5ZEP - chains R and A of the 58 polymer chains in the assembly; structure by electron microscopy, 3.40 A resolution.

Chain R:
Name: 50S ribosomal protein L20
From: Mycobacterium smegmatis str. MC2 155
UniProtKB: A0QYU6 (RL20_MYCS2); residue numbers follow UniProt; this construct covers 1-129
Amino-acid sequence (129 residues; each row starts with the number of its first residue):
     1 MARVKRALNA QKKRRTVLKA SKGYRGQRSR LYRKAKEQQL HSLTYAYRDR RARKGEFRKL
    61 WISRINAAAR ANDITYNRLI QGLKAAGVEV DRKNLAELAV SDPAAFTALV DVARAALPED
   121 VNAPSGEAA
Disordered / not traced: 1, 126-129

Chain A:
Molecule: 23S rRNA
From: Mycobacterium smegmatis str. MC2 155
Sequence (3120 nucleotides; row label = number of the first residue in the row):
     1 UAAGUGUUUA AGGGCGCAUG GUGGAUGCCU UGGCACUGGG AGCCGAUGAA GGACGUAGGA
    61 GGCUGCGAUA AGCCUCGGGG AGCUGUCAAC CGAGCGUUGA UCCGAGGAUG UCCGAAUGGG
   121 GAAACCCGGC ACGAGUGAUG UCGUGUCACC AGGCGCUGAA UAUAUAGGCG UCUGGGGGGA
   181 ACGCGGGGAA GUGAAACAUC UCAGUACCCG UAGGAAGAGA AAACAAAAUG UGAUUCCGUG
   241 AGUAGUGGCG AGCGAAAGCG GAGGAUGGCU AAACCGUAUG CAUGUGAUAC CGGGUAGGGG
   301 UUGUGUGUGC GGGGUUGUGG GACCUAUCUU UCCGGCUCUA CCUGGCUGGA GGGCAGUGAG
   361 AAAAUGUUGU GGUUAGCGGA AAUGGCUUGG GAUGGCCUGC CGUAGACGGU GAGAGCCCGG
   421 UACGUGAAAA CCCGACGUCU GUCUUGAUGG UGUUCCCGAG UAGCAGCGGG CCCGUGGAAU
   481 CUGCUGUGAA UCUGCCGGGA CCACCCGGUA AGCCUGAAUA CUUCCCAGUG ACCGAUAGCG
   541 GAUUAGUACC GUGAGGGAAU GGUGAAAAGU ACCCCGGGAG GGGAGUGAAA GAGUACCUGA
   601 AACCGUGCGC UUACAAUCCG UCAGAGCCCU CGACGUGUCG UGGGGUGAUG GCGUGCCUUU
   661 UGAAGAAUGA GCCUGCGAGU CAGGGACAUG UCGCGAGGUU AACCCGGGUG GGGUAGCCGC
   721 AGCGAAAGCG AGUCUGAAUA GGGCGUAUCC ACACAAGAGU GUGUGGUGUA GUGGUGUGUU
   781 CUGGACCCGA AGCGGAGUGA UCUACCCAUG GCCAGGGUGA AGCGCGGGUA AGACCGCGUG
   841 GAGGCCCGAA CCCACUUAGG UUGAAGACUG AGGGGAUGAG CUGUGGGUAG GGGUGAAAGG
   901 CCAAUCAAAC UCCGUGAUAG CUGGUUCUCC CCGAAAUGCA UUUAGGUGCA GCGUCGCAUG
   961 UUUCUUGCCG GAGGUAGAGC UACUGGAUGG CCGAUGGGCC CCACAGGGUU ACUGACGUCA
  1021 GCCAAACUCC GAAUGCCGGU AAGUCCAAGA GUGCGGCAGU GAGACGGCGG GGGAUAAGCU
  1081 CCGUGCGUCG AGAGGGAAAC AGCCCAGAUC GCCGGCUAAG GCCCCUAAGC GUGUGCUAAG
  1141 UGGAAAAGGA UGUGCAGUCG CGAAGACAAC CAGGAGGUUG GCUUAGAAGC AGCCACCCUU
  1201 GAAAGAGUGC GUAAUAGCUC ACUGGUCAAG UGAUUGUGCG CCGAUAAUGU AGCGGGGCUC
  1261 AAGCACACCG CCGAAGCCGC GGCAGCCAAC GUGUUGGCUG GGUAGGGGAG CGUCCUGCAU
  1321 CCGGUGAAGC CGCCGAGUGA UCGAGUGGUG GAGGGUGUGG GAGUGAGAAU GCAGGCAUGA
  1381 GUAGCGAUUA GGCAAGUGAG AACCUUGCCC GCCGAAAGAC CAAGGGUUCC UGGGCCAGGC
  1441 CAGUCCGCCC AGGGUGAGUC GGGACCUAAG GCGAGGCCGA CAGGCGUAGU CGAUGGACAA
  1501 CGGGUUGAUA UUCCCGUACC CGUGUAUGUG CGUCCAUGAU GAAUCAGCGG UACUAACCAU
  1561 CCAAAACCAC CGUGACCGCA CCUUUCGGGG UGUGGCGUUG GUGGGGCUGC AUGGGACCUU
  1621 CGUUGGUAGU AGUCAAGCGA UGGGGUGACG CAGGAAGGUA GCCGUACCGG UCAGUGGUAA
  1681 UACCGGGGUA AGCCUGUAGG GAGUCAGAUA GGUAAAUCCG UCUGGCAUAU AUCCUGAGAG
  1741 GUGAUGCAUA GCCGAGUGAG GCGAAUUCGG UGAUCCUAUG CUGCCGAGAA AAGCCUCUAG
  1801 CGAGGACAUA CACGGCCCGU ACCCCAAACC AACACAGGUG GUCAGGUAGA GAAUACUAAG
  1861 GCGUACGAGU GAACUAUGGU UAAGGAACUC GGCAAAAUGC CCCCGUAACU UCGGGAGAAG
  1921 GGGGACCCAC AUGGCGUGUA AGCCUUUACG GCCCAAGCGU GAGUGGGUGG CACAAACCAG
  1981 UGAGAAGCGA CUGUUUACUA AAAACACAGG UCCGUGCGAA GUCGCAAGAC GAUGUAUACG
  2041 GACUGACGCC UGCCCGGUGC UGGAAGGUUA AGAGGACCCG UUAACUCCCU UUGGGGGUGA
  2101 AGCGGAGAAU UUAAGCCCCA GUAAACGGCG GUGGUAACUA UAACCAUCCU AAGGUAGCGA
  2161 AAUUCCUUGU CGGGUAAGUU CCGACCUGCA CGAAUGGCGU AACGACUUCU CAACUGUCUC
  2221 AACCAUAGAC UCGGCGAAAU UGCACUACGA GUAAAGAUGC UCGUUACGCG CGGCAGGACG
  2281 AAAAGACCCC GGGACCUUCA CUACAACUUG GUAUUGGUGC UCGAUACGGU UUGUGUAGGA
  2341 UAGGUGGGAG ACUGUGAAGC UCACACGCCA GUGUGGGUGG AGUCGUUGUU GAAAUACCAC
  2401 UCUGAUCGUA UUGGGCCUCU AACCUCGGAC CGUAUAUCCG GUUCAGGGAC AGUGCCUGGU
  2461 GGGUAGUUUA ACUGGGGCGG UUGCCUCCUA AAAUGUAACG GAGGCGCCCA AAGGUUCCCU
  2521 CAACCUGGAC GGCAAUCAGG UGUUGAGUGU AAGUGCACAA GGGAGCUUGA CUGCGAGACG
  2581 GACAUGUCGA GCAGGGACGA AAGUCGGGAC UAGUGAUCCG GCACCUCUGA GUGGAAGGGG
  2641 UGUCGCUCAA CGGAUAAAAG GUACCCCGGG GAUAACAGGC UGAUCUUCCC CAAGAGUCCA
  2701 UAUCGACGGG AUGGUUUGGC ACCUCGAUGU CGGCUCGUCG CAUCCUGGGG CUGGAGCAGG
  2761 UCCCAAGGGU UGGGCUGUUC GCCCAUUAAA GCGGCACGCG AGCUGGGUUU AGAACGUCGU
  2821 GAGACAGUUC GGUCUCUAUC CGCCGCGCGC GUCAGAAGCU UGAGGAAACC UGUCCCUAGU
  2881 ACGAGAGGAC CGGGACGGAC GAACCUCUGG UAUACCAGUU GUCCCACCAG GGGCACGGCU
  2941 GGAUAGCCAC GUUCGGACAG GAUAACCGCU GAAAGCAUCU AAGCGGGAAA CCUCUUCCAA
  3001 GACCAGGCUU CUCACCCUCU AGGAGGGAUA AGGCCCCCCG CAGACCACGG GAUUGAUAGA
  3061 CCAGACCUGG AAGCCUAGUA AUAGGUGCAG GGAACUGGCA CUAACCGGCC GAAAACUUAC
Disordered / not traced: 1, 340-344, 634-637, 1004-1005, 1756-1757, 1946-1948, 3120
Glycans and other covalent adducts: covalent link C1568-G1603, C1568-G1604, G1572-G1601, G1578-G1592, C1579-G1592; covalent link G1578-U1593
Reported in the primary citation:
  - conformationally variable residues (domain motion): A1564 to G1605

Interface between chain R and chain A:
Contacting residue pairs - 168 pairs, chain R then chain A:
  Ala2(R) with C532(A), phosphate contact; C533(A), hydrogen bond to the phosphate; A1362(A), phosphate contact; G1363(A), hydrogen bond to the phosphate
  Arg3(R) with C533(A), hydrogen bond to the phosphate; G534(A), salt bridge to the phosphate; A537(A), sugar contact; C676(A), sugar contact; G1363(A), base contact
  Val4(R) with U1313(A), base contact; C1314(A), sugar contact; G1363(A), sugar contact; U1364(A), sugar contact
  Lys5(R) with U26(A), phosphate contact; G27(A), salt bridge to the phosphate; A535(A), salt bridge to the phosphate; C676(A), phosphate contact; U1313(A), sugar contact
  Arg6(R) with C676(A), salt bridge to the phosphate; G677(A), salt bridge to the phosphate; G1365(A), sugar contact; A1366(A), salt bridge to the phosphate
  Ala7(R) with U26(A), sugar contact; G675(A), phosphate contact
  Leu8(R) with U1313(A), phosphate contact; C1330(A), phosphate contact
  Asn9(R) with G1312(A), base contact; G1365(A), hydrogen bond to the sugar
  Ala10(R) with A1366(A), phosphate contact
  Gln11(R) with U674(A), hydrogen bond to the phosphate; G675(A), hydrogen bond to the phosphate
  Lys12(R) with G1312(A), hydrogen bond to the phosphate; U1313(A), salt bridge to the phosphate; C1342(A), salt bridge to the phosphate
  Lys13(R) with C927(A), salt bridge to the phosphate; U1341(A), phosphate contact; A1366(A), salt bridge to the phosphate
  Arg14(R) with U674(A), salt bridge to the phosphate; G675(A), salt bridge to the phosphate; G1367(A), salt bridge to the phosphate
  Arg15(R) with C1330(A), salt bridge to the phosphate; C1331(A), salt bridge to the phosphate
  Lys22(R) with C17(A), phosphate contact; U646(A), phosphate contact
  Gly23(R) with C15(A), phosphate contact; G16(A), phosphate contact; U646(A), phosphate contact
  Tyr24(R) with C15(A), sugar contact; G620(A), phosphate contact; U621(A), hydrogen bond to the phosphate
  Arg25(R) with G14(A), hydrogen bond to the sugar; C619(A), sugar contact; G620(A), hydrogen bond to the phosphate; A2244(A), phosphate contact; C2245(A), salt bridge to the phosphate
  Gly26(R) with C15(A), phosphate contact; A2244(A), phosphate contact
  Gln27(R) with C2243(A), hydrogen bond to the phosphate; A2244(A), hydrogen bond to the phosphate
  Arg28(R) with C618(A), base contact; C619(A), hydrogen bond to the base; G2242(A), base contact; C2243(A), hydrogen bond to the sugar
  Ser29(R) with G16(A), hydrogen bond to the phosphate
  Arg30(R) with C15(A), salt bridge to the phosphate; C603(A), phosphate contact
  Leu31(R) with A602(A), phosphate contact; C672(A), sugar contact; C673(A), phosphate contact
  Tyr32(R) with C673(A), phosphate contact; G1367(A), phosphate contact
  Arg33(R) with A670(A), sugar contact; C672(A), salt bridge to the phosphate; C673(A), salt bridge to the phosphate; G1367(A), hydrogen bond to the base; A1368(A), sugar contact
  Lys34(R) with C672(A), salt bridge to the phosphate; G2242(A), hydrogen bond to the sugar; C2243(A), salt bridge to the phosphate
  Lys36(R) with G1367(A), hydrogen bond to the base
  Glu37(R) with G655(A), hydrogen bond to the base; C656(A), sugar contact; G1367(A), hydrogen bond to the base
  Gln38(R) with C619(A), hydrogen bond to the phosphate; G620(A), hydrogen bond to the sugar
  His41(R) with G655(A), salt bridge to the phosphate; C656(A), salt bridge to the phosphate
  Ser42(R) with G620(A), sugar contact; U621(A), sugar contact
  Tyr45(R) with C619(A), phosphate contact; G620(A), base contact; U621(A), hydrogen bond to the sugar; G653(A), hydrogen bond to the sugar
  Ala46(R) with U621(A), sugar contact
  Tyr47(R) with A1108(A), hydrogen bond to the sugar; C1110(A), hydrogen bond to the phosphate; G1111(A), phosphate contact; A1275(A), base contact
  Arg48(R) with G620(A), base contact; G651(A), base contact; C652(A), hydrogen bond to the sugar; G653(A), sugar contact; A1275(A), base contact
  Asp49(R) with U621(A), hydrogen bond to the sugar; C622(A), sugar contact; G651(A), hydrogen bond to the base
  Arg50(R) with G1111(A), salt bridge to the phosphate; C1112(A), phosphate contact
  Arg51(R) with C1110(A), salt bridge to the phosphate; G1111(A), salt bridge to the phosphate; A1275(A), hydrogen bond to the sugar
  Arg53(R) with C622(A), hydrogen bond to the phosphate; A623(A), salt bridge to the phosphate; C1112(A), salt bridge to the phosphate; C1113(A), salt bridge to the phosphate
  Lys54(R) with C1112(A), salt bridge to the phosphate; C1113(A), salt bridge to the phosphate
  Glu56(R) with C622(A), sugar contact; G651(A), base contact
  Phe57(R) with A623(A), sugar contact; C1113(A), stacking on the base
  Arg58(R) with G1115(A), salt bridge to the phosphate; C1116(A), salt bridge to the phosphate; C1272(A), salt bridge to the phosphate; G1273(A), salt bridge to the phosphate
  Lys59(R) with A1127(A), sugar contact
  Trp61(R) with C1113(A), phosphate contact; G1114(A), phosphate contact
  Ile62(R) with A1127(A), sugar contact; A1128(A), sugar contact; C1272(A), phosphate contact; G1273(A), phosphate contact
  Ser63(R) with A1127(A), sugar contact
  Asn66(R) with A1128(A), hydrogen bond to the phosphate; G1129(A), hydrogen bond to the phosphate
  Arg70(R) with G1129(A), salt bridge to the phosphate; C1130(A), salt bridge to the phosphate
  Thr75(R) with G1129(A), phosphate contact
  Tyr76(R) with A1128(A), sugar contact; G1129(A), phosphate contact; C1271(A), sugar contact; C1272(A), hydrogen bond to the phosphate
  Asn77(R) with G1129(A), hydrogen bond to the phosphate; G1270(A), hydrogen bond to the sugar; C1271(A), sugar contact
  Arg78(R) with G1129(A), base contact; C1269(A), hydrogen bond to the base; G1270(A), sugar contact
  Ile80(R) with C1271(A), sugar contact
  Gln81(R) with G1270(A), hydrogen bond to the sugar
  Lys84(R) with C1116(A), phosphate contact; U1117(A), salt bridge to the phosphate
  Asp91(R) with G1114(A), hydrogen bond to the sugar; G1115(A), phosphate contact
  Arg92(R) with G1115(A), salt bridge to the phosphate; C1116(A), salt bridge to the phosphate; C1272(A), salt bridge to the phosphate
  Lys93(R) with C1113(A), phosphate contact; G1114(A), salt bridge to the phosphate
  Val121(R) with C1269(A), hydrogen bond to the sugar
  Asn122(R) with G1131(A), base contact; U1132(A), sugar contact; C1268(A), hydrogen bond to the sugar; C1269(A), base contact
  Ala123(R) with C1268(A), sugar contact; C1269(A), sugar contact
  Pro124(R) with C1268(A), phosphate contact; C1269(A), phosphate contact
Other interface residues (no listed pair), chain R (68 interface residues in all): Thr16, Lys19, Leu40, Ser125
Other interface residues (no listed pair), chain A (79 interface residues in all): G650, U1126, G1329, G1332, C1333, G1361

Summary:
68 residues of chain R face 79 of chain A across their interface; the contacts include 41 hydrogen bonds, 42
salt bridges and 1 aromatic stacking contact. Polar pairs include Arg28(R)-C619(A), Arg33(R)-G1367(A) and
Lys36(R)-G1367(A). The paper reports conformational variability at A1564(A).
Here chain R is 50S ribosomal protein L20 and chain A is 23S rRNA, both from Mycobacterium smegmatis str. MC2
155. Entry 5ZEP (M. smegmatis hibernating state 70S ribosome structure) was determined by electron microscopy
together with 5ZEB, 5ZET, 5ZEU and 5ZEY from the same study.
